PDB entry 5S5Y | X-ray diffraction, 2.26 A resolution | chains C and E of the 6 polymer chains in the assembly

== Chain C ==
Name: Tubulin alpha-1B chain
From: Bos taurus
UniProt: P81947 (TBA1B_BOVIN); numbering as in UniProt (aligned over 1-451)
Amino-acid sequence (451 residues; numbered 1 to 451; the number before each row is that of its first residue):
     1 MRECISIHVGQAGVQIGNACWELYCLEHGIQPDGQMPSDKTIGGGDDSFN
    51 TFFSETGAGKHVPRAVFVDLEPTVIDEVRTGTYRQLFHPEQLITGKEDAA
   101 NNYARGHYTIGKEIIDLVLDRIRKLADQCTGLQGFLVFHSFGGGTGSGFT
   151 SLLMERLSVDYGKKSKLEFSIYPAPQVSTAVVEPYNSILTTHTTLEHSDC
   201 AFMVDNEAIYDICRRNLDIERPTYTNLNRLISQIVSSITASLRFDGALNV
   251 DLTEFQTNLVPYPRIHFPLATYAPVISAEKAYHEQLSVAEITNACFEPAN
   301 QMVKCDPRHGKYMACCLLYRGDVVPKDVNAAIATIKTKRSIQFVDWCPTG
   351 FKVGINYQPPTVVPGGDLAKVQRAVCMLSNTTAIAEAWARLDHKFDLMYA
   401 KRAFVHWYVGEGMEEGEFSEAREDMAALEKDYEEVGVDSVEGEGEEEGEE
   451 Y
Disordered / not traced: 441-451
Ion coordination: Ca2+: D39, T41, G44, E55
Residues lining bound ligands:
  - GTP (guanosine-5'-triphosphate): G10, Q11, A12, Q15, I16, D69, D98, A99, A100, N101, S140, G142, G143, G144, T145, G146, I171, P173, V177, S178, T179, E183, N206, Y224, L227, N228, I231
  - W0A (N-[(1H-benzimidazol-2-yl)methyl]butanamide): L248, P325, V328, N329, V353, I355

== Chain E ==
Name: Stathmin-4
From: Rattus norvegicus
UniProt: P63043 (STMN4_RAT); residues 5-145 here correspond to UniProt positions 49-189 (UniProt number = residue number + 44)
Amino-acid sequence (143 residues; each row starts with the number of its first residue):
     3 MADMEVIELNKCTSGQSFEVILKPPSFDGVPEFNASLPRRRDPSLEEIQK
    53 KLEAAEERRKYQEAELLKHLAEKREHEREVIQKAIEENNNFIKMAKEKLA
   103 QKMESNKENREAHLAAMLERLQEKDKHAEEVRKNKELKEEASR
Disordered / not traced: 3-5, 29-43, 144-145
Differences from the reference sequence: initiating methionine (3); expression tag (4)

== Interface between chain C and chain E ==
Pairs across the interface - 35 pairs, chain C then chain E:
  H107(C) - K104(E)
  H107(C) - M105(E)
  Y108(C) - K104(E)
  Y108(C) - M105(E)  hydrophobic
  Y108(C) - N108(E)
  T109(C) - R112(E)
  K112(C) - M105(E)
  E155(C) - L101(E)
  E155(C) - K104(E)  salt bridge
  R156(C) - L101(E)
  S158(C) - F93(E)
  S158(C) - I94(E)
  V159(C) - I94(E)
  V159(C) - A97(E)  hydrophobic
  V159(C) - K98(E)
  G162(C) - N90(E)
  G162(C) - I94(E)
  K163(C) - N90(E)  hydrogen bond (backbone-side chain)
  K163(C) - F93(E)
  T193(C) - K104(E)
  E196(C) - F93(E)
  E196(C) - K100(E)  salt bridge
  H197(C) - F93(E)
  H197(C) - A97(E)
  V409(C) - H115(E)  hydrogen bond (backbone-side chain)
  G410(C) - R112(E)
  G410(C) - H115(E)
  E411(C) - N108(E)  hydrogen bond (backbone-side chain)
  E411(C) - R112(E)  salt bridge
  G412(C) - N108(E)  hydrogen bond (backbone-side chain)
  G412(C) - N111(E)  hydrogen bond (backbone-side chain)
  G412(C) - R112(E)
  M413(C) - N108(E)
  E414(C) - S107(E)  hydrogen bond
  E414(C) - N111(E)  hydrogen bond
Other interface residues (no listed pair), chain C (21 interface residues in all): L152, E417

== Overview ==
21 residues of chain C face 14 of chain E across their interface, with 7 hydrogen bonds and 3 salt bridges.
Among the polar pairs are E155(C)-K104(E), E196(C)-K100(E) and E411(C)-R112(E). Bound to chain C: compound W0A
and GTP.
Here chain C is Tubulin alpha-1B chain (Bos taurus) and chain E is Stathmin-4 (Rattus norvegicus). Entry 5S5Y
(Tubulin-Z26781952-complex) was determined by X-ray diffraction (same publication as 5S4L, 5S4M, 5S4N, 5S4O,
5S4P, 5S4Q and 52 further entries).
